Entry 3NM9 (X-ray diffraction, 2.85 A resolution); this record covers chains D and P of the 16 polymer chains in the assembly.

Chain D (and P):
Protein: High mobility group protein D
Source organism: Drosophila melanogaster
Notes: chain P of this document is another copy of the same molecule, construct and numbering; everything in this record applies to it too
Reference sequence: Q05783 (HMGD_DROME); residues 2-74 here = UniProt positions 2-74
Amino-acid sequence (73 residues; each row starts with the number of its first residue):
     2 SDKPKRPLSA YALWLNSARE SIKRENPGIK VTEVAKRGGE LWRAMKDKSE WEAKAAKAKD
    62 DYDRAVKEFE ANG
Differences from the reference sequence: engineered mutation A13 (Met in Q05783)
Curated features (UniProtKB/Swiss-Prot):
  - DNA-binding region: P5 to E71 (HMG box)
  - modified residue: S10 (Phosphoserine), Y12 (Phosphotyrosine)
From the paper describing this entry:
  - binding site for the 11-nt DNA strand: K6, R7, L9, N17, R20, V32
  - binding site for the 11-nt DNA strand: S10, Y12, T33, A36, K37, W43, R44
  - binding site for the 11-nt DNA strand: S10
  - binding site for the 11-nt DNA strand: V32, T33
  - binding site for the 11-nt DNA strand: K4, K60
  - self-association interface (contacts with another copy of this molecule): R44 to R65
  - mutagenesis - M13A (6-fold): decreased binding to linear DNA (citing earlier work)
  - mutagenesis - M13A (9-fold): decreased binding to pre-bent (disulfide crosslinked DNA) (citing earlier work)
  - mutagenesis - M13A: decreased stability (citing earlier work)
  - binding site for the 11-nt DNA strand: R7

Interface between chain D and chain P:
Contacting residue pairs - 9 pairs, chain D then chain P:
  M46(D) - R65(P)  hydrogen bond (backbone-side chain)
  K49(D) - D61(P)
  E53(D) - A57(P)
  E53(D) - D61(P)
  A57(D) - E53(P)
  K58(D) - D48(P)  salt bridge
  D61(D) - K47(P)
  D61(D) - K49(P)  hydrogen bond (side chain-backbone)
  D61(D) - E53(P)
Interface residues without a listed pair, chain D (7 interface residues in all): K47
Interface residues without a listed pair, chain P (8 interface residues in all): K58
From the paper, about this interface:
  - interface residues, chain D: R44(D)

Summary:
7 residues of chain D face 8 of chain P across their interface, with 2 hydrogen bonds and 1 salt bridge. Among
the polar pairs are K58(D)-D48(P), M46(D)-R65(P) and D61(D)-K49(P). From the paper: a binding site for the
11-nt DNA strand at K6(D), R7(D) and L9(D) among others; M13A of chain D reduces binding to linear DNA.
Chain D and chain P are both High mobility group protein D (Drosophila melanogaster); the structure,
HMGD(M13A)-DNA complex, was determined by X-ray diffraction.
